3IBR - chains A and B; structure by X-ray diffraction, 2.97 A resolution.

== Chain A (and B) ==
Protein: Bacteriophytochrome
Organism: Pseudomonas aeruginosa
Notes: EC 2.7.13.3; chain B of this document is another copy of the same molecule, construct and numbering; everything in this record applies to it too
Reference sequence: Q9HWR3 (BPHY_PSEAE); numbering as in UniProt (aligned over 1-497)
Amino-acid sequence (505 residues; each row starts with the number of its first residue):
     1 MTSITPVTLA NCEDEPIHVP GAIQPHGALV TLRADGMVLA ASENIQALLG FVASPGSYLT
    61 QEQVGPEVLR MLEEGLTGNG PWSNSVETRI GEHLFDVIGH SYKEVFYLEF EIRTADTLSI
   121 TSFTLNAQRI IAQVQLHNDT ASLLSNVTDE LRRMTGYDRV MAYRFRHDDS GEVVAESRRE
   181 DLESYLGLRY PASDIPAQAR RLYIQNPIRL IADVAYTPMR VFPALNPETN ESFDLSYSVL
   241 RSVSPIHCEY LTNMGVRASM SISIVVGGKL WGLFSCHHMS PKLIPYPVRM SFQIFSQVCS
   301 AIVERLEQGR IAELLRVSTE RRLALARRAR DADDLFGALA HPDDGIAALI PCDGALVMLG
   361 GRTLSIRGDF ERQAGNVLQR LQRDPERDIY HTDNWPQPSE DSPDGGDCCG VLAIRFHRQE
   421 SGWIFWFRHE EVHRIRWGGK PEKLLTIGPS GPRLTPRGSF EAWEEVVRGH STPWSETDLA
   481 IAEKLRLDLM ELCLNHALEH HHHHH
Unresolved in the structure: 1-5, 368-370, 396-405, 417-421, 434-447, 495-505
Differences from the reference sequence: engineered mutation Leu-188 (Gln in Q9HWR3); expression tag (498-505)
Modified positions: Mse-1 (selenomethionine); Mse-37, Mse-71, Mse-154, Mse-161, Mse-219, Mse-254, Mse-260, Mse-279, Mse-290, Mse-358, Mse-490 (selenomethionine; parent Met)
Curated features (UniProtKB/Swiss-Prot):
  - binding site (a tetrapyrrole): Cys-12
Small-molecule neighbours: biliverdine ix alpha (BLA): Cys-12, Glu-13, Glu-15, Ile-17, Mse-161, Tyr-163, Leu-188, Tyr-190, Ser-193, Asp-194, Ile-195, Pro-196, Ala-199, Tyr-203, Arg-209, Ile-211, Arg-241, Ser-242, Val-243, Ser-244, Ile-246, His-247, Tyr-250, Leu-251, Mse-254, Ser-259, Ser-261, Ser-275, His-277, Arg-453, Leu-454, Pro-456, Ser-459
From the paper describing this entry:
  - conformationally variable residues (side-chain flip): Cys-12, Tyr-163, Tyr-190, Tyr-203, Arg-209, Tyr-250
  - binding site for biliverdine ix alpha: Cys-12

== How chain A and chain B interact ==
Pairs across the interface - 58 pairs, chain A then chain B:
  Arg-70(A) / Asp-116(B)  salt bridge
  Asn-84(A) / Ser-119(B)  hydrogen bond
  Asn-84(A) / Thr-121(B)
  Asn-84(A) / Ser-122(B)
  Ser-85(A) / Ser-119(B)
  Ser-85(A) / Thr-121(B)  hydrogen bond
  Asp-116(A) / Arg-70(B)  salt bridge
  Leu-118(A) / Ile-120(B)
  Ser-119(A) / Asn-84(B)  hydrogen bond
  Ser-119(A) / Ser-85(B)
  Ile-120(A) / Phe-123(B)  hydrophobic
  Thr-121(A) / Ser-83(B)
  Thr-121(A) / Asn-84(B)
  Thr-121(A) / Ser-85(B)  hydrogen bond
  Thr-121(A) / Tyr-286(B)  hydrogen bond
  Ser-122(A) / Asn-84(B)
  Phe-123(A) / Phe-123(B)  hydrophobic
  Phe-123(A) / Thr-124(B)
  Thr-124(A) / Phe-123(B)
  Thr-124(A) / Mse-290(B)
  Thr-124(A) / Ile-294(B)
  Ala-127(A) / Ile-294(B)  hydrophobic
  Gln-128(A) / Gln-293(B)
  Gln-128(A) / Ile-294(B)
  Gln-128(A) / Gln-297(B)  hydrogen bond
  Ile-131(A) / Ile-294(B)  hydrophobic
  Ile-131(A) / Gln-297(B)
  Ala-132(A) / Gln-297(B)
  Val-134(A) / Arg-305(B)
  Gln-135(A) / Gln-297(B)
  Gln-135(A) / Val-298(B)
  Gln-135(A) / Ala-301(B)
  His-137(A) / Arg-305(B)  hydrogen bond (backbone-side chain)
  Asn-138(A) / Gln-308(B)  hydrogen bond
  Tyr-286(A) / Thr-121(B)  hydrogen bond
  Pro-287(A) / Ile-120(B)  hydrophobic
  Mse-290(A) / Thr-124(B)
  Gln-293(A) / Gln-128(B)
  Ile-294(A) / Thr-124(B)
  Ile-294(A) / Gln-128(B)
  Ile-294(A) / Ile-294(B)  hydrophobic
  Gln-297(A) / Gln-128(B)  hydrogen bond
  Gln-297(A) / Ile-131(B)
  Gln-297(A) / Ala-132(B)
  Gln-297(A) / Gln-135(B)
  Val-298(A) / Gln-135(B)
  Ala-301(A) / Gln-135(B)
  Ile-302(A) / Ile-302(B)  hydrophobic
  Ile-302(A) / Arg-305(B)
  Arg-305(A) / Val-134(B)  hydrogen bond (side chain-backbone)
  Arg-305(A) / Gln-135(B)  hydrogen bond (side chain-backbone)
  Arg-305(A) / His-137(B)  hydrogen bond (side chain-backbone)
  Arg-305(A) / Asn-138(B)
  Arg-305(A) / Ile-302(B)
  Arg-305(A) / Leu-306(B)
  Leu-306(A) / Arg-305(B)
  Gln-308(A) / Asn-138(B)  hydrogen bond
  Arg-316(A) / Arg-316(B)
Also at the interface, not in a pair above, chain A (33 interface residues in all): Ser-83
Also at the interface, not in a pair above, chain B (33 interface residues in all): Ala-127, Leu-136, Pro-287

== In short ==
The chain A/chain B interface involves 33 residues from each chain, with 14 hydrogen bonds and 2 salt bridges.
Polar contacts include Arg-70(A)/Asp-116(B), Asn-84(A)/Ser-119(B) and Ser-85(A)/Thr-121(B). Chain A binds
biliverdine ix alpha. The paper reports a binding site for biliverdine ix alpha at Cys-12(A); conformational
variability at Cys-12(A), Tyr-163(A) and Tyr-190(A) among others.
Chain A and chain B are both Bacteriophytochrome (Pseudomonas aeruginosa); the structure, Crystal Structure of
P. aeruginosa Bacteriophytochrome Photosensory Core Module Mutant Q188L in the Mixed Pr/Pfr State, was
determined by X-ray diffraction, deposited together with 3G6O.
